PDB entry 7XRN | X-ray diffraction, 2.07 A resolution | chains A and B of the 4 polymer chains in the assembly

== Chain A ==
Name: Ethanolamine ammonia-lyase large subunit
From: Escherichia coli
Notes: EC 4.3.1.7
UniProtKB: P0AEJ6 (EUTB_ECOLI); numbering as in UniProt (aligned over 1-453)
Amino-acid sequence (453 residues; each row starts with the number of its first residue):
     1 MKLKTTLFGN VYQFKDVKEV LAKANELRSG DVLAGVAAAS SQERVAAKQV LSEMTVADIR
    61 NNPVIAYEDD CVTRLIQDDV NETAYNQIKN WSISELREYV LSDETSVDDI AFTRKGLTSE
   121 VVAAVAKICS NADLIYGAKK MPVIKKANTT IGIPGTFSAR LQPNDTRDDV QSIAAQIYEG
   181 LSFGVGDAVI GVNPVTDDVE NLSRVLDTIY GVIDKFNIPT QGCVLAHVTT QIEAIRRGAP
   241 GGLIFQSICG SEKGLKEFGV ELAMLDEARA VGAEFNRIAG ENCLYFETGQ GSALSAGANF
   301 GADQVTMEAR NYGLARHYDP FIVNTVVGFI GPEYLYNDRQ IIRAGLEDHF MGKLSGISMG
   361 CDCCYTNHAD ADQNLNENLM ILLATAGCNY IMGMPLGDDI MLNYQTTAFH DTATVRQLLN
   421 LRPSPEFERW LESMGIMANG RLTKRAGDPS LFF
Ligand contacts:
  - cobalamin (B12): Asn193, Pro194, Val195, Thr196, Asp197, Leu225, Ala226, His227, Phe245, Gln246, Ser247, Glu257, Phe258, Ser295, Phe329, Ile330, Tyr334, Met401, Leu402, Asn403
  - FWK ((2R,3R,4S,5R)-2-(6-aminopurin-9-yl)-5-ethyl-oxolane-3,4-diol): Asn193, Leu225, Phe245, Ser247, Ile248, Phe258, Glu287, Thr288, Gly289, Ser292, Val326, Phe329, Ile330, Leu402
Curated features (UniProtKB/Swiss-Prot):
  - binding site (substrate): Arg160 to Gln162, Asn193, Glu287, Asp362
  - binding site (adenosylcob(III)alamin): Pro194, Gln246, Ser295, Met401

== Chain B ==
Name: Ethanolamine ammonia-lyase small subunit
From: Escherichia coli
Notes: EC 4.3.1.7
UniProtKB: P19636 (EUTC_ECOLI); residue numbers follow UniProt; this construct covers 44-295
Amino-acid sequence (263 residues; numbered 33 to 295; the number before each row is that of its first residue):
    33 MDQSSHHHHH HALDLGSAEA KAWIGVENPH RADVLTELRR STVARVCTGR AGPRPRTQAL
    93 LRFLADHSRS KDTVLKEVPE EWVKAQGLLE VRSEISDKNL YLTRPDMGRR LCAEAVEALK
   153 AQCVANPDVQ VVISDGLSTD AITVNYEEIL PPLMAGLKQA GLKVGTPFFV RYGRVKIEDQ
   213 IGEILGAKVV ILLVGERPGL GQSESLSCYA VYSPRMATTV EADRTCISNI HQGGTPPVEA
   273 AAVIVDLAKR MLEQKASGIN MTR
Disordered / not traced: 33-43
Differences from the reference sequence: initiating methionine (33); expression tag (34-43)
Ligand contacts: cobalamin (B12): Tyr133, Arg141, Gly168, Leu169, Arg206, Val207, Lys208, Val226, Gly227, Glu228, Arg229, Ser239, Tyr241, Glu253, Ala254, Arg256, Cys258, Ser260, Asn261
Curated features (UniProtKB/Swiss-Prot):
  - binding site (adenosylcob(III)alamin): Val207, Glu228, Cys258

== Chain A / chain B interface ==
Contacting residue pairs (99):
  Leu33(A) with Thr135(B); Arg136(B); Pro137(B); Asp138(B)
  Thr166(A) with Asn261(B); Gly265(B), hydrogen bond (side chain-backbone); Gly266(B)
  Arg167(A) with Gly266(B); Thr267(B); Pro268(B); Glu271(B), salt bridge
  Gln171(A) with Ser73(B)
  Ser172(A) with Ser73(B); Thr74(B), hydrogen bond
  Ala175(A) with Thr74(B)
  Gln176(A) with Thr74(B); Ala76(B)
  Glu179(A) with Val78(B); Cys79(B), hydrogen bond (side chain-backbone)
  Phe183(A) with Arg82(B)
  Val195(A) with Ser260(B); Asn261(B)
  Lys256(A) with Val252(B)
  Glu257(A) with Lys208(B), salt bridge; Val252(B); Glu253(B), hydrogen bond (side chain-backbone); Ala254(B), hydrogen bond (backbone-backbone)
  Phe258(A) with Ala254(B)
  Gly259(A) with Ala254(B); Ile291(B)
  Ser295(A) with Arg141(B), hydrogen bond (backbone-side chain); Lys208(B)
  Phe329(A) with Arg229(B), hydrogen bond (backbone-side chain)
  Ile330(A) with Arg229(B)
  Glu333(A) with Leu134(B); Pro137(B)
  Tyr365(A) with His99(B)
  Thr366(A) with Arg229(B)
  Asn367(A) with His99(B), hydrogen bond; Ser102(B), hydrogen bond; Lys103(B); Val106(B); Pro230(B), hydrogen bond (side chain-backbone); Gly231(B), hydrogen bond (side chain-backbone); Leu232(B)
  His368(A) with Val106(B)
  Ala369(A) with Lys103(B), hydrogen bond (backbone-side chain)
  Ala371(A) with His99(B)
  Asp372(A) with His99(B)
  Gln373(A) with Phe95(B)
  Glu377(A) with Arg86(B), salt bridge
  Pro395(A) with Arg77(B); Val78(B), hydrophobic
  Leu396(A) with Arg77(B); Pro87(B), hydrophobic; Ala91(B); Phe95(B)
  Asp398(A) with Arg77(B), salt bridge; Leu232(B)
  Ile400(A) with Thr74(B); Val75(B); Ala76(B); Asn261(B)
  Met401(A) with Asn261(B)
  Leu402(A) with Arg229(B), hydrogen bond (backbone-side chain)
  Asn403(A) with Glu228(B), hydrogen bond; Arg229(B), hydrogen bond (side chain-backbone); Pro230(B); Gly231(B); Ser237(B)
  Tyr404(A) with Arg229(B)
  Gln405(A) with Phe95(B); His99(B); Leu232(B)
  His410(A) with Gly81(B), hydrogen bond (side chain-backbone); Arg82(B); Pro85(B); Arg86(B); Pro87(B)
  Asp411(A) with Arg86(B), salt bridge
  Ala413(A) with Pro85(B)
  Thr414(A) with Pro85(B), hydrogen bond (side chain-backbone); Arg86(B), hydrogen bond
  Gln417(A) with Pro85(B)
  Thr443(A) with Arg82(B), hydrogen bond (backbone-side chain)
  Lys444(A) with Arg82(B), hydrogen bond (backbone-side chain)
  Ala446(A) with Arg82(B), hydrogen bond (backbone-side chain)
  Gly447(A) with Arg82(B)
  Asp448(A) with Val58(B); Pro61(B); His62(B), hydrogen bond (side chain-backbone); Leu67(B)
  Pro449(A) with Leu67(B), hydrophobic
  Ser450(A) with His62(B), hydrogen bond (side chain-backbone); Arg63(B), hydrogen bond (side chain-backbone); Leu67(B)
  Phe453(A) with His62(B), hydrogen bond (backbone-side chain); Arg63(B), hydrogen bond (backbone-side chain); Val66(B), hydrophobic
Interface residues without a listed pair, chain A (55 interface residues in all): Asp169, Pro332, Tyr334, Asp370, Leu442, Leu451
Interface residues without a listed pair, chain B (55 interface residues in all): Leu70, Thr80, Leu169, Arg206, Gly233, Gln234, His263

== In short ==
The chain A/chain B interface involves 55 residues from each chain; the contacts include 26 hydrogen bonds and
5 salt bridges. Among the polar pairs are Arg167(A)-Glu271(B), Glu257(A)-Lys208(B) and Glu377(A)-Arg86(B).
Cobalamin is bound between chain A and chain B. Ligands of chain A: compound FWK.
Chain A is Ethanolamine ammonia-lyase large subunit and chain B is Ethanolamine ammonia-lyase small subunit,
both from Escherichia coli; the structure, Ethanolamine ammonia-lyase complexed with AdoMeCbl in the presence
of substrate, was determined by X-ray diffraction (same publication as 7XRK, 7XRL and 7XRM).
